Entry 1I5C (X-ray diffraction, 1.90 A resolution); this record covers chains A and B.

# Chain A (and B)
Name: Chemotaxis protein chea
Source organism: Thermotoga maritima
Notes: EC 2.7.3.-; fragment: domain p4; chain B of this document is another copy of the same molecule, construct and numbering; everything in this record applies to it too
UniProt: Q56310 (CHEA_THEMA); residues 352-540 here = UniProt positions 352-540
Amino-acid sequence (189 residues; each row starts with the number of its first residue):
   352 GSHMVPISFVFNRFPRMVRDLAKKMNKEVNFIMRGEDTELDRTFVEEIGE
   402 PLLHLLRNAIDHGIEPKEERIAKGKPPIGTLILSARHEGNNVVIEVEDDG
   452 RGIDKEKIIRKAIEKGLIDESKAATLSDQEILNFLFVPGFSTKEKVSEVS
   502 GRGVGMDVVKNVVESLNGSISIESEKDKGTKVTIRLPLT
Disordered / not traced: 352, 496-502 (chain B: 352-353, 495-503)
Sequence notes: engineered mutation Gly352 (Lys in Q56310), Ser353 (Ile in Q56310), His354 (Arg in Q56310)
Residues lining bound ligands: ADP (adenosine-5'-diphosphate): His405, Asn409, Ala410, His413, Gly414, Asp449, Gly453, Ile454, Lys458, Lys462, Leu486, Ser492, Thr493, Gly506, Met507, Asp508, Thr531

# How chain A and chain B interact
Pairs across the interface (28):
  Asn442(A) - Ala475(B)  hydrogen bond (side chain-backbone)
  Asn442(A) - Thr476(B)
  Ser472(A) - Asn518(B)  hydrogen bond
  Lys473(A) - Glu515(B)  salt bridge
  Lys473(A) - Gly519(B)
  Ala475(A) - Asn442(B)  hydrogen bond (backbone-side chain)
  Thr476(A) - Asn442(B)
  Thr476(A) - Asn518(B)  hydrogen bond (side chain-backbone)
  Thr476(A) - Gly519(B)
  Thr476(A) - Ser520(B)
  Thr476(A) - Arg536(B)
  Thr476(A) - Leu537(B)
  Thr476(A) - Pro538(B)
  Ser478(A) - Arg536(B)
  Glu481(A) - Ser520(B)  hydrogen bond
  Glu515(A) - Lys473(B)  salt bridge
  Asn518(A) - Asp470(B)
  Asn518(A) - Ser472(B)
  Asn518(A) - Lys473(B)
  Gly519(A) - Lys473(B)
  Gly519(A) - Thr476(B)
  Ser520(A) - Thr476(B)
  Ser520(A) - Glu481(B)  hydrogen bond
  Arg536(A) - Thr476(B)
  Arg536(A) - Ser478(B)
  Pro538(A) - Ser472(B)
  Pro538(A) - Thr476(B)
  Thr540(A) - Ser472(B)  hydrogen bond (backbone-side chain)
Also at the interface, not in a pair above, chain A (16 interface residues in all): Leu477, Leu537
Also at the interface, not in a pair above, chain B (18 interface residues in all): Leu477, Lys511, Ile521

# Summary
16 residues of chain A face 18 of chain B across their interface, with 7 hydrogen bonds and 2 salt bridges.
Among the polar pairs are Lys473(A)-Glu515(B), Asn442(A)-Ala475(B) and Ser472(A)-Asn518(B). Chain A binds ADP.
Both chains are Chemotaxis protein chea (Thermotoga maritima). Entry 1I5C (Structure of chea domain P4 in
complex with ADP) was determined by X-ray diffraction, deposited together with 1I58, 1I59, 1I5A, 1I5B and
1I5D.
